Entry 5VC9 (X-ray diffraction, 2.10 A resolution); this record covers chains B and C of the 3 polymer chains in the assembly.

Chain B:
Molecule: CpG DNA
Sequence (12 nucleotides; each row starts with the number of its first residue):
     1 GCCAACGTTGGC

Chain C:
Molecule: CXXC-type zinc finger protein 4
Source organism: Homo sapiens
Reference sequence: Q9H2H0 (CXXC4_HUMAN); residues 133-180 here = UniProt positions 133-180
Sequence (49 residues; numbered 132 to 180; the number before each row is that of its first residue):
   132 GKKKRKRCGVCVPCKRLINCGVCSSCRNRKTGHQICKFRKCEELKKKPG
Not modelled in the structure: 132-133, 180
Sequence notes: expression tag (132)
UniProt features mapped onto this chain:
  - region: Lys-161 to Ile-166 (Interaction with DVL1)
  - binding site (Zn(2+)): Cys-139, Cys-142, Cys-145, Cys-151, Cys-154, Cys-157, Cys-167, Cys-172
Bound ions: Zn2+ site 1: Cys-139, Cys-142, Cys-145, Cys-172; Zn2+ site 2: Cys-151, Cys-154, Cys-157, Cys-167

How chain B and chain C interact:
Pairs across the interface - 7 pairs, chain B then chain C:
  DA5(B) with Thr-162(C), sugar contact; Gln-165(C), base contact
  DC6(B) with Thr-162(C), base contact; Gly-163(C), hydrogen bond to the base; His-164(C), base contact; Gln-165(C), base contact
  DG7(B) with His-164(C), hydrogen bond to the base
Interface residues without a listed pair, chain B (4 interface residues in all): DT9
Interface residues without a listed pair, chain C (5 interface residues in all): Lys-135

In short:
Chain B and chain C form an interface of 4 and 5 residues respectively, with 2 hydrogen bonds. Polar pairs
include DC6(B)/Gly-163(C) and DG7(B)/His-164(C). Cys-139(C), Cys-142(C), Cys-145(C) and Cys-172(C) form the
Zn2+ site 1. Curated annotation (UniProt) lists 8 Zn2+-binding residues on chain C.
Chain B is CpG DNA and chain C is CXXC-type zinc finger protein 4 (Homo sapiens); the structure, Zinc finger
of human CXXC4 in complex with CpG DNA, was determined by X-ray diffraction, deposited together with 4NW3,
4PZI, 4Z3C, 5W9Q, 5W9S, 6ASB and 6ASD.
